Entry 2ISC (X-ray diffraction, 2.70 A resolution); this record covers chains C and E of the 6 polymer chains in the assembly.

[Chain C (and E)]
Name: purine nucleoside phosphorylase
Source organism: Trichomonas vaginalis
Notes: EC 2.4.2.1; chain E of this document is another copy of the same molecule, construct and numbering; everything in this record applies to it too
UniProtKB: A2E7Y6 (A2E7Y6_TRIVA); residues 1-235 here correspond to UniProt positions 2-236 (UniProt number = residue number + 1)
Chain sequence (239 residues; numbered 1 to 239; the number before each row is that of its first residue):
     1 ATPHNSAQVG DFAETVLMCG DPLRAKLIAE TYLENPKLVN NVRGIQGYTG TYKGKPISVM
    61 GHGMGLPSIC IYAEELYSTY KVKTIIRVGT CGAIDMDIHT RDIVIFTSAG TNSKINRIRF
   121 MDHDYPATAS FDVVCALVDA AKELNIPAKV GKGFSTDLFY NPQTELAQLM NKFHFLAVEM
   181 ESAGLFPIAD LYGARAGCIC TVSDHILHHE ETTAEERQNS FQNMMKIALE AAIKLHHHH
Unresolved in the structure: 209-216 (chain E: 210-215, 236-239)
Residues lining bound ligands: 223 ((3R,4R)-1-[(4-amino-5H-pyrrolo[3,2-d]pyrimidin-7-yl)methyl]-4-(hydroxymethyl)pyrrolidin-3-ol): Met-64, Arg-87, Thr-90, Cys-91, Gly-92, Thr-156, Phe-159, Val-178, Glu-179, Met-180, Glu-181, Ser-203, Asp-204, Ile-206
What the authors report for this chain:
  - binding site for 223: His-4, Phe-159, Val-178, Met-180, Glu-181, Asp-204, Ile-206
  - catalytic residues: Asp-204 (proposed by the authors, not directly observed)
  - binding site for phosphate ion: Gly-20, Arg-24, Arg-43, Arg-87, Thr-90

[Interface between chain C and chain E]
Contacting residue pairs (54; chain C residue first):
  His-4(C) / Met-64(E)
  His-4(C) / Phe-159(E)
  Gly-20(C) / Arg-43(E)
  Asp-21(C) / Arg-43(E)
  Pro-22(C) / Arg-43(E)
  Leu-23(C) / Asn-41(E)
  Leu-23(C) / Gly-44(E)
  Asn-41(C) / Leu-23(E)
  Arg-43(C) / Gly-20(E)
  Arg-43(C) / Asp-21(E)
  Arg-43(C) / Pro-22(E)
  Arg-43(C) / Leu-23(E)
  Gly-44(C) / Leu-23(E)
  Met-64(C) / His-4(E)
  Met-64(C) / Arg-43(E)
  Met-64(C) / Ser-68(E)
  Met-64(C) / Ile-71(E)  hydrophobic
  Met-64(C) / Tyr-72(E)  hydrophobic
  Gly-65(C) / Pro-67(E)
  Pro-67(C) / Gly-65(E)
  Pro-67(C) / Pro-67(E)
  Pro-67(C) / Asp-157(E)
  Pro-67(C) / Met-180(E)  hydrophobic
  Ser-68(C) / Met-64(E)
  Ile-71(C) / Met-64(E)  hydrophobic
  Ile-71(C) / Phe-159(E)  hydrophobic
  Ile-71(C) / Met-180(E)  hydrophobic
  Tyr-72(C) / Met-64(E)  hydrophobic
  Glu-74(C) / Tyr-160(E)
  Glu-75(C) / Tyr-160(E)  hydrogen bond
  Asn-112(C) / Lys-114(E)
  Asn-112(C) / Ile-118(E)
  Ser-113(C) / Asp-157(E)
  Lys-114(C) / Asn-112(E)
  Lys-114(C) / Lys-114(E)
  Ile-115(C) / Asp-157(E)
  Ile-115(C) / Leu-158(E)  hydrophobic
  Arg-117(C) / Lys-114(E)
  Ile-118(C) / Asn-112(E)
  Ile-118(C) / Leu-158(E)  hydrophobic
  Ile-118(C) / Gln-163(E)
  Arg-119(C) / Leu-158(E)
  Asp-157(C) / Pro-67(E)
  Asp-157(C) / Ile-115(E)
  Leu-158(C) / Ile-115(E)  hydrophobic
  Leu-158(C) / Ile-118(E)  hydrophobic
  Leu-158(C) / Arg-119(E)
  Phe-159(C) / His-4(E)
  Phe-159(C) / Ile-71(E)  hydrophobic
  Tyr-160(C) / Pro-3(E)
  Tyr-160(C) / Glu-74(E)
  Tyr-160(C) / Glu-75(E)  hydrogen bond
  Gln-163(C) / Ile-118(E)
  Met-180(C) / Pro-67(E)  hydrophobic
Interface residues without a listed pair, chain C (33 interface residues in all): Pro-3, Arg-24, Leu-66, Pro-162
Interface residues without a listed pair, chain E (33 interface residues in all): Thr-2, Thr-90, Ser-113, Arg-117, Pro-162

[Overview]
Chain C and chain E each contribute 33 residues to their interface, with 2 hydrogen bonds. The hydrogen-bonded
pair is Glu-75(C)/Tyr-160(E). Ligands of chain C: compound 223. The paper reports the catalytic residue
Asp-204(C); a binding site for 223 at His-4(C), Phe-159(C) and Val-178(C) among others.
Chain C and chain E are both purine nucleoside phosphorylase (Trichomonas vaginalis); the structure, Crystal
structure of Purine Nucleoside Phosphorylase from Trichomonas vaginalis with DADMe-Imm-A, was determined by
X-ray diffraction together with 2I4T from the same study.
